Entry 2VOH (X-ray diffraction, 1.90 A resolution); this record covers chains A and B.

[Chain A]
Protein: Bcl-2-related protein A1
From: Mus musculus
Reference sequence: Q07440 (B2LA1_MOUSE); numbering as in UniProt (aligned over 1-152)
Chain sequence (157 residues; each row starts with the number of its first residue; numbers below 1 keep their minus sign (Gly-4 is residue -4)):
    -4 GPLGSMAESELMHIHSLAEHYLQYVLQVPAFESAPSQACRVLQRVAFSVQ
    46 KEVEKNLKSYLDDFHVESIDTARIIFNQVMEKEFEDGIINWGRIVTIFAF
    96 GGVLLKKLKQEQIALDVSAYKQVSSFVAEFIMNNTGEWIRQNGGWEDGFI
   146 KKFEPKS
Disordered / not traced: 151-152
Sequence notes: engineered mutation Lys104 (Pro in Q07440), Ser113 (Cys in Q07440)
Swiss-Prot annotation at these positions:
  - motif: Lys77 to Gly97 (BH1), Glu132 to Lys147 (BH2)
What the authors report for this chain:
  - conformationally variable residues (helix shift): Glu47 to Phe59
  - contacts within the chain: Asp81-Arg88 (salt bridge)

[Chain B]
Protein: Bcl-2 homologous antagonist/killer
From: Mus musculus
Notes: fragment: bh3-domain, residues 64-89
Reference sequence: O08734 (BAK_MOUSE); residue numbers follow UniProt; this construct covers 64-89
Chain sequence (26 residues; each row starts with the number of its first residue):
    64 PNSILGQVGRQLALIGDDINRRYDTE
Disordered / not traced: 88-89

[Chain A / chain B interface]
Contacting residue pairs (43; chain A residue first):
  Val44(A) with Ile82(B), hydrophobic
  Glu47(A) with Arg85(B), salt bridge
  Val48(A) with Leu75(B), hydrophobic; Ile78(B), hydrophobic
  Asn51(A) with Gln74(B), hydrogen bond; Ile78(B)
  Leu52(A) with Val71(B), hydrophobic; Gln74(B)
  Tyr55(A) with Ile67(B), hydrophobic; Gln70(B), hydrogen bond; Val71(B), hydrophobic
  Phe59(A) with Leu68(B), hydrophobic; Val71(B), hydrophobic
  Gln73(A) with Leu68(B)
  Val74(A) with Leu68(B), hydrophobic; Val71(B), hydrophobic; Gly72(B); Leu75(B), hydrophobic
  Met75(A) with Leu75(B), hydrophobic
  Lys77(A) with Leu68(B); Gly69(B)
  Glu78(A) with Gly72(B); Leu75(B); Ala76(B)
  Asn85(A) with Gly79(B); Asp80(B), hydrogen bond; Asn83(B)
  Trp86(A) with Asn83(B)
  Gly87(A) with Gly79(B); Ile82(B); Asn83(B)
  Arg88(A) with Ala76(B); Gly79(B); Asp80(B), salt bridge
  Thr91(A) with Leu75(B); Gly79(B)
  Phe95(A) with Val71(B), hydrophobic; Leu75(B), hydrophobic
  Lys147(A) with Asn83(B), hydrogen bond (side chain-backbone); Tyr86(B), hydrogen bond (side chain-backbone); Asp87(B), salt bridge
  Phe148(A) with Ile82(B), hydrophobic; Tyr86(B), hydrophobic
Other interface residues (no listed pair), chain A (22 interface residues in all): Val40, Ile70
Other interface residues (no listed pair), chain B (20 interface residues in all): Ser66, Arg73, Asp81
The authors on this interface:
  - specific contacts: Lys147(A)-Asn83(B)
  - interface residues, chain A: Val48(A), Leu52(A), Tyr55(A), Gln73(A), Val74(A), Met75(A), Glu78(A), Asn85(A), Gly87(A), Arg88(A), Thr91(A)
  - interface residues, chain B: Val71(B), Arg85(B)

[Overview]
22 residues of chain A face 20 of chain B across their interface; the contacts include 5 hydrogen bonds and 3
salt bridges. Among the polar pairs are Glu47(A)-Arg85(B), Arg88(A)-Asp80(B) and Lys147(A)-Asp87(B). The paper
describes a contact between Lys147(A) and Asn83(B). From the paper: interface residues Val48(A), Leu52(A) and
Val71(B) among others; conformational variability at Glu47(A).
Here chain A is Bcl-2-related protein A1 and chain B is Bcl-2 homologous antagonist/killer, both from Mus
musculus. Entry 2VOH (Structure of mouse A1 bound to the Bak BH3-domain) was determined by X-ray diffraction
together with 2VOF, 2VOG and 2VOI from the same study.
